Entry 2CTB (X-ray diffraction, 1.50 A resolution); this record covers chain A.

== Chain A ==
Name: Carboxypeptidase A
Source organism: Bos taurus
Notes: EC 3.4.17.1
Reference sequence: P00730 (CBPA1_BOVIN); residues 1-307 here correspond to UniProt positions 111-417 (UniProt number = residue number + 110)
Amino-acid sequence (307 residues; row label = number of the first residue in the row):
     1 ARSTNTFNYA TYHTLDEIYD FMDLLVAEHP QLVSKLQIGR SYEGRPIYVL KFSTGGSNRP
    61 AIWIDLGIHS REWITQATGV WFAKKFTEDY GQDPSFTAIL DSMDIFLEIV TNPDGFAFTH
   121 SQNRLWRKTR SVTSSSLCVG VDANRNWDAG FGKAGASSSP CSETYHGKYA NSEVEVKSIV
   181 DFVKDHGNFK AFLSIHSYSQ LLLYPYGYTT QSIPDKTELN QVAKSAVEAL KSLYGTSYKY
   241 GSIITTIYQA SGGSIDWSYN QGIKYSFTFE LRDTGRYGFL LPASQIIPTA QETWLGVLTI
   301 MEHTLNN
Swiss-Prot annotation at these positions:
  - active site: E270 (Proton donor/acceptor)
  - binding site (substrate): H69 to E72, R127, N144, R145, S197, Y198, Y248
  - binding site (Zn(2+)): H69, E72, H196
Disulfides: C138-C161
Ion coordination: Zn2+: H69, E72, H196

== Overview ==
H69, E72 and H196 form the Zn2+ site. UniProt lists active-site residue E270, 10 substrate-binding residues
and 3 Zn2+-binding residues.
Chain A is Carboxypeptidase A (Bos taurus); the structure, The high resolution crystal structure of the
complex between carboxypeptidase A and L-phenyl lactate, was determined by X-ray diffraction, deposited
together with 2CTC.
